1IKJ - chain A; structure by X-ray diffraction, 1.27 A resolution.

[Chain A]
Protein: Nitrophorin 4
Source organism: Rhodnius prolixus
UniProt: Q94734 (NP4_RHOPR); residues 1-184 here correspond to UniProt positions 22-205 (UniProt number = residue number + 21)
Sequence (184 residues; each row starts with the number of its first residue):
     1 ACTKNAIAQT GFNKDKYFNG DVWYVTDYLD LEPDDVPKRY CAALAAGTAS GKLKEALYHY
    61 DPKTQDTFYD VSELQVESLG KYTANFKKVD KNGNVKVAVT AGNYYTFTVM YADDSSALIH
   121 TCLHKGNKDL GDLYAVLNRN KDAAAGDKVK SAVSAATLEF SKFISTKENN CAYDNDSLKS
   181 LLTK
Disulfides: Cys-2/Cys-122, Cys-41/Cys-171
Metal / ion sites: heme Fe: His-59 (together with imidazole)
Residues lining bound ligands: heme (HEM): Val-25, Tyr-28, Val-36, Pro-37, Tyr-40, Ala-42, Leu-44, Glu-55, Leu-57, His-59, Phe-68, Asp-70, Phe-86, Lys-88, Tyr-105, Phe-107, Ile-119, Thr-121, Leu-123, Lys-125, Lys-128, Leu-130, Leu-133, Ala-135, Leu-137, Thr-166
UniProt features mapped onto this chain:
  - binding site (heme): His-59

[Summary]
Bound to chain A: heme. UniProt lists heme-binding residue His-59.
Chain A is Nitrophorin 4 (Rhodnius prolixus); the structure, 1.27 A crystal structure of nitrophorin 4 from
rhodnius prolixus complexed with imidazole, was determined by X-ray diffraction, deposited together with 1KOI,
1D2U and 1IKE.
